1A73 - chains C and A of the 6 polymer chains in the assembly; structure by X-ray diffraction, 1.80 A resolution.

Chain C:
Molecule: 13-nt DNA strand
Notes: fragment: endonuclease i-ppoi binding sequence
Sequence (13 nucleotides; each row starts with the number of its first residue):
     1 TTGACTCTCT TAA
Metal / ion sites: Mg2+: DA13 (shared with 1 residue of chain B)

Chain A:
Molecule: Intron 3 (I-ppo) encoded endonuclease
From: Physarum polycephalum
Notes: fragment: endonuclease (i-ppo) encoded endonuclease
UniProt: Q94702 (PPO1_PHYPO); residues 1-163 here = UniProt positions 1-163
Amino-acid sequence (163 residues; row label = number of the first residue in the row):
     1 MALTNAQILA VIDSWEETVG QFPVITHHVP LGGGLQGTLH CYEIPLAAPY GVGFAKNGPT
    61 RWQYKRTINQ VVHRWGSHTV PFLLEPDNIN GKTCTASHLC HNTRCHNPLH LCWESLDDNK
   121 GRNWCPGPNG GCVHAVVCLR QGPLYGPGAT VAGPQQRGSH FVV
Unresolved in the structure: 1
Metal / ion sites: Zn2+ site 1: Cys41, Cys100, Cys105, His110; Mg2+: Asn119 (shared with 1 residue of chain E); Zn2+ site 2: Cys125, Cys132, His134, Cys138

How chain C and chain A interact:
Contacting residue pairs (18; chain C residue first):
  DT1(C) - Thr67(A)  phosphate contact
  DT2(C) - Lys65(A)  base contact
  DT2(C) - Arg66(A)  salt bridge to the phosphate
  DT2(C) - Thr67(A)  base contact
  DT2(C) - Val72(A)  base contact
  DG3(C) - Val52(A)  phosphate contact
  DG3(C) - Gly53(A)  hydrogen bond to the phosphate
  DG3(C) - Lys65(A)  hydrogen bond to the base
  DA4(C) - Ala48(A)  phosphate contact
  DA4(C) - Pro49(A)  phosphate contact
  DA4(C) - Ala55(A)  base contact
  DC5(C) - Ala48(A)  phosphate contact
  DC5(C) - Lys56(A)  base contact
  DT6(C) - Lys56(A)  base contact
  DT6(C) - Asn57(A)  base contact
  DC7(C) - Asn57(A)  hydrogen bond to the base
  DT11(C) - Leu116(A)  base contact
  DT11(C) - Lys120(A)  hydrogen bond to the base
Interface residues without a listed pair, chain C (11 interface residues in all): DT8, DT10, DA12
Interface residues without a listed pair, chain A (16 interface residues in all): Tyr50, Phe54, Asp117

In short:
Chain C and chain A form an interface of 11 and 16 residues respectively; the contacts include 4 hydrogen
bonds and 1 salt bridge. Among the polar pairs are DG3(C)-Lys65(A), DC7(C)-Asn57(A) and DT11(C)-Lys120(A).
Cys41(A), Cys100(A), Cys105(A) and His110(A) coordinate Zn2+ site 1.
Here chain C is a 13-nt DNA strand and chain A is Intron 3 (I-ppo) encoded endonuclease (Physarum
polycephalum). Entry 1A73 (Intron-encoded endonuclease I-ppoi complexed with DNA) was determined by X-ray
diffraction, deposited together with 1IPP and 1A74.
